PDB entry 8GON | X-ray diffraction, 2.60 A resolution | chains C and E of the 5 polymer chains in the assembly

== Chain C ==
Protein: Spike protein S2
Source organism: Severe acute respiratory syndrome coronavirus 2
Notes: fragment: RLQ mutant epitope
UniProtKB: P0DTC2 (SPIKE_SARS2); residues 1-9 here correspond to UniProt positions 1000-1008 (UniProt number = residue number + 999)
Chain sequence (9 residues; each row starts with the number of its first residue):
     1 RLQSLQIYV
Construct notes: engineered mutation I7 (Thr1006 in P0DTC2)

== Chain E ==
Protein: SARS-CoV-2 specific private TCR RLQ7 beta
Source organism: Homo sapiens
Chain sequence (246 residues; row label = number of the first residue in the row; numbering starts at 0):
     0 MDAGVIQSPRHEVTEMGQEVTLRCKPISGHNSLFWYRQTMMRGLELLIYF
    50 NNNVPIDDSGMPEDRFSAKMPNASFSTLKIQPSEPRDSAVYFCASTWGRA
   100 STDTQYFGPGTRLTVLEDLKNVFPPEVAVFEPSEAEISHTQKATLVCLAT
   150 GFYPDHVELSWWVNGKEVHSGVCTDPQPLKEQPALNDSRYALSSRLRVSA
   200 TFWQNPRNHFRCQVQFYGLSENDEWTQDRAKPVTQIVSAEAWGRAD
Not modelled in the structure: 0
Disulfides: C23-C92, C146-C211

== How chain C and chain E interact ==
Contacting residue pairs - 10 pairs, chain C then chain E:
  L5(C) with A99(E), hydrophobic; S100(E); T101(E)
  Q6(C) with A99(E); S100(E), hydrogen bond (backbone-backbone)
  I7(C) with R98(E)
  Y8(C) with N50(E); I55(E); G97(E); R98(E), hydrogen bond (backbone-backbone)
From the paper, about this interface:
  - residue pairs: S100(E)-Q6(C) (backbone contact)

== Overview ==
4 residues of chain C face 7 of chain E across their interface; the contacts include 2 hydrogen bonds.
Backbone hydrogen bonds pair Q6(C)-S100(E) and Y8(C)-R98(E). The authors report a backbone contact between
S100(E) and Q6(C).
Chain C is Spike protein S2 (Severe acute respiratory syndrome coronavirus 2) and chain E is SARS-CoV-2
specific private TCR RLQ7 beta (Homo sapiens); the structure, SARS-CoV-2 specific private TCR RLQ7 in complex
with RLQ-T1006I-HLA-A2, was determined by X-ray diffraction together with 8GOM and 8GOP from the same study.
